3HPY - chains B and C of the 4 polymer chains in the assembly; structure by X-ray diffraction, 1.94 A resolution.

== Chain B (and C) ==
Protein: Catechol 2,3-dioxygenase
Organism: Pseudomonas sp. KL28
Notes: EC 1.13.11.2; chain C of this document is another copy of the same molecule, construct and numbering; everything in this record applies to it too
UniProtKB: Q7WYF5 (Q7WYF5_9PSED); numbering as in UniProt (aligned over 1-309)
Chain sequence (309 residues; numbered 1 to 309; the number before each row is that of its first residue):
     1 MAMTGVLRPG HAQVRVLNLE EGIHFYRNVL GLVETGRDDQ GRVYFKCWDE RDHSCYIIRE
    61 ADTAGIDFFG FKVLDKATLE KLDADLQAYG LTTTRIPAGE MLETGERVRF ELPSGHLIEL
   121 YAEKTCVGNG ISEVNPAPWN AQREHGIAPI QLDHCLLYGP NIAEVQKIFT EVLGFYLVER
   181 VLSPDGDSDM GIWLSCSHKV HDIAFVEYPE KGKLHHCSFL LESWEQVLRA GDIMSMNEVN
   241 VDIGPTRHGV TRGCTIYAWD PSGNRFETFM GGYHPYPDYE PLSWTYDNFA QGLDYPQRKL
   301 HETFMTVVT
Disordered / not traced: 1, 290-309 (chain C: 1, 298-309)
Ion coordination: Fe ion: His-154, His-216, Glu-267 (together with 4-methylcatechol)
Ligand contacts: 4-methylcatechol (MCT): His-154, Leu-156, Trp-193, His-201, His-216, His-248, Val-250, Thr-251, Tyr-257, Glu-267, Phe-289
What the authors report for this chain:
  - Fe ion coordination: His-154, His-216, Glu-267
  - conformationally variable residues (loop rearrangement, order/disorder transition, side-chain flip): Arg-247 to Thr-251, Ala-290 to Arg-298
  - binding site for 4-methylcatechol: Trp-193, His-248, Val-250, Tyr-257, Phe-289
  - contacts within the chain: His-248/Tyr-257 (hydrogen bond)
  - specificity-determining residues: Leu-156, Val-181, Trp-193, Val-206, Val-250, Phe-289, Leu-293
  - mutagenesis - H201A, H201N, H248A, H248N, Y257F: abolished catalytic activity on 4-methylcatechol
  - catalytic residues: His-201, His-248, Tyr-257

== How chain B and chain C interact ==
Contacting residue pairs - 87 pairs, chain B then chain C:
  Ala-2(B) with Ala-2(C); Met-3(C); Thr-4(C), hydrogen bond (backbone-backbone); Val-6(C), hydrogen bond (backbone-backbone); Gly-174(C); Cys-196(C), hydrogen bond (backbone-backbone)
  Met-3(B) with Ala-2(C); Met-3(C), hydrophobic; Ser-197(C); Pro-277(C)
  Thr-4(B) with Ala-2(C), hydrogen bond (backbone-backbone); Thr-4(C)
  Val-6(B) with Ala-2(C), hydrogen bond (backbone-backbone)
  Leu-7(B) with Tyr-276(C); Asp-278(C)
  Arg-8(B) with Tyr-276(C); Asp-278(C), salt bridge; Tyr-279(C)
  Trp-48(B) with Arg-252(C)
  Asp-49(B) with Arg-252(C), salt bridge; Tyr-273(C)
  Arg-51(B) with Tyr-273(C); Tyr-279(C); Glu-280(C), hydrogen bond (side chain-backbone); Leu-282(C)
  Lys-72(B) with Asp-278(C), salt bridge
  Leu-74(B) with Pro-277(C), hydrophobic
  Asn-129(B) with Arg-252(C), hydrogen bond
  Ile-131(B) with Arg-252(C)
  Glu-133(B) with Glu-280(C); Pro-281(C); Leu-282(C); Ser-283(C), hydrogen bond (backbone-backbone)
  Val-134(B) with Ser-283(C); Thr-285(C)
  Asn-135(B) with Ser-283(C), hydrogen bond (backbone-backbone); Trp-284(C); Thr-285(C), hydrogen bond (side chain-backbone); Asn-288(C)
  Pro-136(B) with Leu-282(C), hydrophobic; Ser-283(C); Trp-284(C)
  Ala-137(B) with Tyr-295(C)
  Pro-138(B) with Arg-247(C); Arg-252(C), hydrogen bond (backbone-side chain); Tyr-295(C)
  Trp-139(B) with Arg-247(C)
  Gln-151(B) with His-274(C)
  Gly-174(B) with Ala-2(C)
  Cys-196(B) with Ala-2(C), hydrogen bond (backbone-backbone)
  Ser-197(B) with Met-3(C); His-198(C)
  His-198(B) with Ser-197(C); His-198(C), hydrogen bond; Lys-199(C)
  Lys-199(B) with His-198(C); Tyr-276(C)
  Leu-220(B) with His-274(C)
  Arg-247(B) with Pro-138(C); Trp-139(C)
  Arg-252(B) with Asp-49(C), salt bridge; Asn-129(C); Pro-138(C), hydrogen bond (side chain-backbone)
  Tyr-273(B) with Arg-51(C)
  His-274(B) with Gln-151(C); Leu-220(C)
  Tyr-276(B) with Leu-7(C); Arg-8(C); Lys-199(C)
  Pro-277(B) with Met-3(C); Leu-74(C), hydrophobic
  Asp-278(B) with Leu-7(C); Arg-8(C), salt bridge; Lys-72(C), salt bridge
  Tyr-279(B) with Arg-8(C); Arg-51(C)
  Glu-280(B) with Arg-51(C), hydrogen bond (backbone-side chain)
  Leu-282(B) with Arg-51(C); Glu-133(C)
  Ser-283(B) with Glu-133(C), hydrogen bond (backbone-backbone); Val-134(C); Asn-135(C), hydrogen bond (backbone-backbone); Pro-136(C)
  Trp-284(B) with Asn-135(C); Pro-136(C)
  Thr-285(B) with Asn-135(C), hydrogen bond
  Asn-288(B) with Asn-135(C), hydrogen bond
Also at the interface, not in a pair above, chain B (47 interface residues in all): Gly-5, Glu-50, Asp-52, Arg-143, Ile-150, Gly-249
Also at the interface, not in a pair above, chain C (47 interface residues in all): Gly-5, Trp-48, Asp-52, Ile-131, Ser-132, Ala-137, Ile-150

== Summary ==
The chain B/chain C interface involves 47 residues from each chain; the contacts include 19 hydrogen bonds and
6 salt bridges. Polar pairs include Arg-8(B)/Asp-278(C), Asp-49(B)/Arg-252(C) and Lys-72(B)/Asp-278(C). From
the paper: catalytic residues His-201(B), His-248(B) and Tyr-257(B); H201A, H201N and H248A of chain B, among
others, abolish catalytic activity on 4-methylcatechol; 5 substitutions were tested in all.
Chain B and chain C are both Catechol 2,3-dioxygenase (Pseudomonas sp. KL28); the structure, Crystal Structure
Analysis of the 2,3-dioxygenase LapB from Pseudomonas in the complex with 4-methylcatechol, was determined by
X-ray diffraction, deposited together with 3HPV and 3HQ0.
